Entry 4ZSU (X-ray diffraction, 2.01 A resolution); this record covers chains A and B.

Chain A (and B):
Protein: Parathion hydrolase
Source organism: Brevundimonas diminuta
Notes: EC 3.1.8.1; chain B of this document is another copy of the same molecule, construct and numbering; everything in this record applies to it too
UniProtKB: P0A434 (OPD_BREDI); residue numbers follow UniProt; this construct covers 30-365
Sequence (337 residues; numbered 29 to 365; the number before each row is that of its first residue):
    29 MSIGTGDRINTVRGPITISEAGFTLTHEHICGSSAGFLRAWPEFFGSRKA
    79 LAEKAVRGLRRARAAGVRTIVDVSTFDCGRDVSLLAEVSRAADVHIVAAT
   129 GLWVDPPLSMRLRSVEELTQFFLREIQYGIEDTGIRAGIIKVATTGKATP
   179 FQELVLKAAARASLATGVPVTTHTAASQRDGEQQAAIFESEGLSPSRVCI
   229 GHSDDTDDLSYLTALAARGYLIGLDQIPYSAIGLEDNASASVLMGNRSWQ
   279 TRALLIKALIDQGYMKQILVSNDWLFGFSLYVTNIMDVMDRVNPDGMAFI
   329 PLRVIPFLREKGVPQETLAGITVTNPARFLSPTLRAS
Not modelled in the structure: 29-34, 364-365
Sequence notes: initiating methionine (29); engineered mutation Cys106 (Ile in P0A434), Val132 (Phe in P0A434), Gln254 (His in P0A434), Tyr257 (His in P0A434), Val270 (Ala in P0A434), Met272 (Leu in P0A434), Asn274 (Ile in P0A434), Leu308 (Ser in P0A434)
Modified positions: Lys169 (lysine nz-carboxylic acid; KCX)
Bound ions: Co2+ site 1: His55, His57, Lys169, Asp301; Co2+ site 2: Lys169, His201, His230
Curated features (UniProtKB/Swiss-Prot):
  - binding site (Zn(2+)): His55, His57, Lys169, His201, His230, Asp301
  - modified residue: Lys169 (N6-carboxylysine)

Interface between chain A and chain B:
Pairs across the interface (68):
  Ser61(A) - Ser137(B)
  Ser62(A) - Pro135(B)
  Ser62(A) - Ser137(B)  hydrogen bond
  Ala63(A) - Ala63(B)
  Ala63(A) - Phe104(B)
  Gly64(A) - Phe104(B)
  Phe65(A) - Phe104(B)
  Phe65(A) - Ser137(B)
  Phe65(A) - Met138(B)  hydrophobic
  Arg67(A) - Arg67(B)
  Arg67(A) - Glu159(B)
  Ala68(A) - Phe104(B)  hydrophobic
  Ala68(A) - Phe149(B)
  Ala68(A) - Arg152(B)
  Ala68(A) - Glu159(B)
  Trp69(A) - Arg141(B)
  Trp69(A) - Glu145(B)
  Trp69(A) - Phe149(B)  hydrophobic
  Pro70(A) - Arg152(B)
  Glu71(A) - Arg152(B)  salt bridge
  Phe72(A) - Arg141(B)
  Phe104(A) - Ala63(B)
  Phe104(A) - Gly64(B)
  Phe104(A) - Phe65(B)
  Phe104(A) - Ala68(B)  hydrophobic
  Asp133(A) - Pro135(B)
  Asp133(A) - Leu136(B)  hydrogen bond (side chain-backbone)
  Asp133(A) - Arg139(B)  salt bridge
  Pro135(A) - Ser62(B)
  Pro135(A) - Asp133(B)
  Leu136(A) - Ser62(B)
  Leu136(A) - Asp133(B)  hydrogen bond (backbone-side chain)
  Leu136(A) - Leu308(B)  hydrophobic
  Ser137(A) - Ser61(B)
  Ser137(A) - Ser62(B)  hydrogen bond
  Ser137(A) - Phe65(B)
  Ser137(A) - Ser307(B)  hydrogen bond
  Ser137(A) - Leu308(B)
  Met138(A) - Phe65(B)  hydrophobic
  Met138(A) - Trp69(B)  hydrophobic
  Arg139(A) - Asp133(B)  salt bridge
  Leu140(A) - Leu308(B)
  Leu140(A) - Tyr309(B)  hydrophobic
  Arg141(A) - Trp69(B)
  Arg141(A) - Phe72(B)
  Arg141(A) - Ser307(B)  hydrogen bond (side chain-backbone)
  Arg141(A) - Tyr309(B)  hydrogen bond (side chain-backbone)
  Arg141(A) - Thr311(B)
  Glu145(A) - Trp69(B)
  Glu145(A) - Thr311(B)
  Phe149(A) - Ala68(B)
  Phe149(A) - Trp69(B)  hydrophobic
  Arg152(A) - Ala68(B)
  Arg152(A) - Pro70(B)
  Arg152(A) - Glu71(B)  salt bridge
  Glu159(A) - Arg67(B)  salt bridge
  Glu159(A) - Ala68(B)
  Asp160(A) - Arg67(B)  salt bridge
  Ser307(A) - Ser137(B)  hydrogen bond
  Ser307(A) - Arg141(B)  hydrogen bond (backbone-side chain)
  Leu308(A) - Leu136(B)  hydrophobic
  Leu308(A) - Ser137(B)
  Leu308(A) - Leu140(B)
  Tyr309(A) - Leu140(B)
  Tyr309(A) - Arg141(B)  hydrogen bond (backbone-side chain)
  Val310(A) - Arg141(B)
  Thr311(A) - Arg141(B)  hydrogen bond
  Thr311(A) - Glu145(B)  hydrogen bond
Other interface residues (no listed pair), chain A (34 interface residues in all): Trp131, Leu146, Glu153, Tyr156
Other interface residues (no listed pair), chain B (34 interface residues in all): Trp131, Gln148, Glu153, Tyr156, Asp160, Val310

Overview:
The chain A/chain B interface involves 34 residues from each chain; the contacts include 12 hydrogen bonds and
6 salt bridges. Among the polar pairs are Glu71(A)-Arg152(B), Asp133(A)-Arg139(B) and Glu159(A)-Arg67(B).
UniProt lists 6 Zn2+-binding residues on chain A.
Chain A and chain B are both Parathion hydrolase (Brevundimonas diminuta); the structure, Crystal structure of
Brevundimonas diminuta phosphotriesterase mutant L7eP-3aG, was determined by X-ray diffraction (same
publication as 4ZST).
